8RD4 - chains A and Y of the 6 polymer chains in the assembly; structure by electron microscopy, 3.58 A resolution.

== Chain A ==
Name: DNA-dependent protein kinase catalytic subunit
Organism: Homo sapiens
Notes: EC 2.7.11.1
UniProt: P78527 (PRKDC_HUMAN); residues 1-4128 here = UniProt positions 1-4128
Amino-acid sequence (4128 residues; each row starts with the number of its first residue):
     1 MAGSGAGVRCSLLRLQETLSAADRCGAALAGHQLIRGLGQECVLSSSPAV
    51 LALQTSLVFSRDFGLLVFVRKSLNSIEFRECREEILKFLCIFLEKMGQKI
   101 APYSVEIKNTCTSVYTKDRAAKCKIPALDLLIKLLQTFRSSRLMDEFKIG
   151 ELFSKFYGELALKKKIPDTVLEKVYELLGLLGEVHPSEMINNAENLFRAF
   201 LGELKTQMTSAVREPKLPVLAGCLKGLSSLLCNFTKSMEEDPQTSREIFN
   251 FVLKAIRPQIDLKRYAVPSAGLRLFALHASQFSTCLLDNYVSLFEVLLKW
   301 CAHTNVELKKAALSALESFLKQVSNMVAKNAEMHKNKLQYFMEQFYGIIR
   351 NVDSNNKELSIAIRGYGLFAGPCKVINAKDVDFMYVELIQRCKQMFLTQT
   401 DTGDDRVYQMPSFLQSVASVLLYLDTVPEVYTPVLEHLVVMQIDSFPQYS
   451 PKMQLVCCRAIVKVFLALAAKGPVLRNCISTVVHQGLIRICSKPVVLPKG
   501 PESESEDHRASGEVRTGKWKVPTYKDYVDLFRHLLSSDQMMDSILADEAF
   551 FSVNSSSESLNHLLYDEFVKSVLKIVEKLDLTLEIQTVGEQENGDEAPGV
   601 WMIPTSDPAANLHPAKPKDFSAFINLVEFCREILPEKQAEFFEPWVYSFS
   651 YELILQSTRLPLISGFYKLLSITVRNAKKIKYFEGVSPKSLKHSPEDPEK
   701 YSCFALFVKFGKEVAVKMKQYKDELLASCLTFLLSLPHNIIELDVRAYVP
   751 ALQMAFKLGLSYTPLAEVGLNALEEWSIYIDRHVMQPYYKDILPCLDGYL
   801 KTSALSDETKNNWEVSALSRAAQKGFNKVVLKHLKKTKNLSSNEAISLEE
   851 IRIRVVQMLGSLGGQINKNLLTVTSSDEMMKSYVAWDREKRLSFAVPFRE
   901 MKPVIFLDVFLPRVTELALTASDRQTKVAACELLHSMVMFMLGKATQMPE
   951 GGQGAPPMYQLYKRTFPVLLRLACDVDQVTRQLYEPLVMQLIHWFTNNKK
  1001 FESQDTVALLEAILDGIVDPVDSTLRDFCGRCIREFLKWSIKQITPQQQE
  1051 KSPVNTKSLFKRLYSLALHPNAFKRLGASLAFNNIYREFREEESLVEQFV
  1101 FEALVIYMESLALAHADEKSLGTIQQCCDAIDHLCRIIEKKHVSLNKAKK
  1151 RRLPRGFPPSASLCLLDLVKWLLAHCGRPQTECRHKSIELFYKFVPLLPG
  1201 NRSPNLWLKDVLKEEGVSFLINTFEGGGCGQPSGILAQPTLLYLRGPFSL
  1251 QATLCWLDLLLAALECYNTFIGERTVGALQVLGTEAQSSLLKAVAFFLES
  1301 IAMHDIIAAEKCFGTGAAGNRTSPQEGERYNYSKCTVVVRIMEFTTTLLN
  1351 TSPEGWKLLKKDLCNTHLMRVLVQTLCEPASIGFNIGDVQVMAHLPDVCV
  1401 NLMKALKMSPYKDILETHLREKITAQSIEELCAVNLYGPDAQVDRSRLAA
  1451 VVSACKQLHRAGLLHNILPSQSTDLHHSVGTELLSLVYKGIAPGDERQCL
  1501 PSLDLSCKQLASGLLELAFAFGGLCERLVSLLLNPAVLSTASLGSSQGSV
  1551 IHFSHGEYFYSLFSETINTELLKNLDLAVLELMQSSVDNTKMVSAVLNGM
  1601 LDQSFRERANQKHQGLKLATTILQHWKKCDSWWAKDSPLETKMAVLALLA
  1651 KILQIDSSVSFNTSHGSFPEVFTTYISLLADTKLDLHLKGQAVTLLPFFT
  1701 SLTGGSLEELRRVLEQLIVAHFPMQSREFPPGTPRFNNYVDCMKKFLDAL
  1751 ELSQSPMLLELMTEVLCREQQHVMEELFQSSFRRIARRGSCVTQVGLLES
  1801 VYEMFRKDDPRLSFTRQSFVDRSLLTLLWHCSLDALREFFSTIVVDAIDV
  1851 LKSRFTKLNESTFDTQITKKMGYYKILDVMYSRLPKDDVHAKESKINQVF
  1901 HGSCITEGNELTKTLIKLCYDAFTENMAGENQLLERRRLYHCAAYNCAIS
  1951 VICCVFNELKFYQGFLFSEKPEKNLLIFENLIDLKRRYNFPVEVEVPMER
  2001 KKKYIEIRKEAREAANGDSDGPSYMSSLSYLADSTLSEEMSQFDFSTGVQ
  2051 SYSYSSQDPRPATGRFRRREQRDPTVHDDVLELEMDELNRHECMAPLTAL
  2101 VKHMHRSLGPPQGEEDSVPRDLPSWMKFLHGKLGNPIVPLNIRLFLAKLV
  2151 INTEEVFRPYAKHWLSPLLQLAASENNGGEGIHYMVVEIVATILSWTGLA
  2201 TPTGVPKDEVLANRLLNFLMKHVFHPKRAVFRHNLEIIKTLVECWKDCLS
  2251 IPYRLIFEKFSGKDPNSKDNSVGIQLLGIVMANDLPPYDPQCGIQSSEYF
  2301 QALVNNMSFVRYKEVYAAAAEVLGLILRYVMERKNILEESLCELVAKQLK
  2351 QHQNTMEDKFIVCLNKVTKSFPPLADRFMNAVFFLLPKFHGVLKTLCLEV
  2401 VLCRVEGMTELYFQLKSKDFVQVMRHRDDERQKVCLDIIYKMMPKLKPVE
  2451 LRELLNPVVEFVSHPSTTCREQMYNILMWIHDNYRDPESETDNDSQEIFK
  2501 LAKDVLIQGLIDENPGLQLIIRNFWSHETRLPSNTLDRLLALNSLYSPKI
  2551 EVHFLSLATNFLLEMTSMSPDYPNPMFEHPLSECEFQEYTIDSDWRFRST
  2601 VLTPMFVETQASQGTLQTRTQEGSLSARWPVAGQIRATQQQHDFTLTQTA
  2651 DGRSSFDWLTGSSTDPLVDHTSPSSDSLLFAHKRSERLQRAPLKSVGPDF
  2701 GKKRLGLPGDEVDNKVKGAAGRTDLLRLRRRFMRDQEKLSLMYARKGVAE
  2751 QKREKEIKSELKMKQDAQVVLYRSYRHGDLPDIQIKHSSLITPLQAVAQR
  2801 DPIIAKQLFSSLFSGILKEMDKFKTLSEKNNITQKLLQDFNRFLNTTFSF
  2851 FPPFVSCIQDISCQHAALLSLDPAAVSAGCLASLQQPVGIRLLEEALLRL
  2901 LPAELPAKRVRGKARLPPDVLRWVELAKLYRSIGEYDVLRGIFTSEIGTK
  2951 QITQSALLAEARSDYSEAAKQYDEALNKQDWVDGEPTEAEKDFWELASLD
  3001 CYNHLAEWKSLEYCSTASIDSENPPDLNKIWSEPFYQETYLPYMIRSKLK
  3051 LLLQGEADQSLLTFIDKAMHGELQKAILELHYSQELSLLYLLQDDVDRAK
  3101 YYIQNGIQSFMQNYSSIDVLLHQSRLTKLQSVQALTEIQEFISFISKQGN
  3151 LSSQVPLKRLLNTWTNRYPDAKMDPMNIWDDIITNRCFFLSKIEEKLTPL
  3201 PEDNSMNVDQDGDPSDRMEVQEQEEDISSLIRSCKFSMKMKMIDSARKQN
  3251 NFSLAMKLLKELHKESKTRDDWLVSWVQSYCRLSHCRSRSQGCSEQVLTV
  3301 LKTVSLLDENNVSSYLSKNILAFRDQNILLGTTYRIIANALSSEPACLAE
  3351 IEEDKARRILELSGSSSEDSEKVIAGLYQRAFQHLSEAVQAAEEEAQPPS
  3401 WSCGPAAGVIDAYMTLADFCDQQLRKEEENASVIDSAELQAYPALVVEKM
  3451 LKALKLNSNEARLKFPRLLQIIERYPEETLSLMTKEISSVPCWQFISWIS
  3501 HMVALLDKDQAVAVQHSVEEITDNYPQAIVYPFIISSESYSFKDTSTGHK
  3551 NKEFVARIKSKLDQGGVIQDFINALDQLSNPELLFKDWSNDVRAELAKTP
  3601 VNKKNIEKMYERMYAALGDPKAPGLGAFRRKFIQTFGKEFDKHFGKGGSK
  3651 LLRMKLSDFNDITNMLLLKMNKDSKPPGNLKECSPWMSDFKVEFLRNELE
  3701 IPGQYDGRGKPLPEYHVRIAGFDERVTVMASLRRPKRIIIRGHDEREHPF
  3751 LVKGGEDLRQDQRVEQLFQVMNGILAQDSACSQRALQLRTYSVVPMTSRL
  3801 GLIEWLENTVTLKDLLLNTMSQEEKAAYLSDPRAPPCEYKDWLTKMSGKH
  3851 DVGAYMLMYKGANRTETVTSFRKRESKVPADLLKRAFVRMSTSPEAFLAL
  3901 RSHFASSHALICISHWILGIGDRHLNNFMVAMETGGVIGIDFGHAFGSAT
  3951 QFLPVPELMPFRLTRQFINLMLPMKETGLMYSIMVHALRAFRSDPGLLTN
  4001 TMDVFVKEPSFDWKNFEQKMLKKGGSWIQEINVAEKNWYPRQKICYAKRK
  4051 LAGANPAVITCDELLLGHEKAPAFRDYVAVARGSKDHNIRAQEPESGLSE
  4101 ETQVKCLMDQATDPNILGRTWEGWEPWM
Not modelled in the structure: 1-6, 497-519, 544-559, 586-601, 686-699, 802-816, 836-844, 948-955, 1283-1290, 1304-1322, 1494-1501, 1542-1551, 1994-2085, 2109-2119, 2580-2779, 2900-2916, 3198-3225, 3363-3369, 3392-3405, 3430-3439
Curated features (UniProtKB/Swiss-Prot):
  - region: Leu1503 to Leu1538 (Interaction with C1D), Glu2737 to Gln2765 (May split the end of the DNA molecule, with the two strands separating around the region), Val3728 to Arg3734 (G-loop), Gly3919 to Asn3927 (Catalytic loop), Gly3939 to Thr3964 (Activation loop)
  - site: Asp2020, Gly2021 (Cleavage)
  - modified residue: Lys117 (N6-acetyllysine), Ser511 (Phosphoserine), Ser687 (Phosphoserine), Lys828 (N6-acetyllysine), Ser841 (Phosphoserine), Ser893 (Phosphoserine), Ser1065 (Phosphoserine), Lys1209 (N6-acetyllysine), Lys1970 (N6-acetyllysine), Ser2056 (Phosphoserine), Lys2259 (N6-acetyllysine), Thr2535 (Phosphothreonine), Thr2609 (Phosphothreonine), Ser2612 (Phosphoserine), Thr2638 (Phosphothreonine), Thr2647 (Phosphothreonine), Ser2789 (Phosphoserine), Ser3205 (Phosphoserine), Lys3241 (N6-acetyllysine), Lys3260 (N6-acetyllysine) and 6 more in UniProt
  - natural variant: Lys263 (K263N: In a lung adenocarcinoma sample), Gly500 (G500S: In a metastatic melanoma sample), Arg1136 (R1136H: In a colorectal adenocarcinoma sample), Arg1447 (R1447M: In a lung squamous cell carcinoma sample), Ala1680 (A1680V: In a metastatic melanoma sample), Ser2810 (S2810N: In a metastatic melanoma sample), Gly2941 (G2941A: In a lung neuroendocrine carcinoma sample), Leu3062 (L3062R: In IMD26), Ala3574 (A3574V: In IMD26)
  - mutagenesis: Leu1510 (L1510P: Loss of interaction with C1D), Glu1516 to Leu1517 (Loss of interaction with C1D), Thr2609 (T2609A: Leads to radiation sensitivity and impaired DSB joining. Gives rise to reduced phosphorylation; when associated with A-2612), Ser2612 (S2612A: Reduced phosphorylation; when associated with A-2609), Thr2638 (T2638A: Alleviates phosphorylation, leaves a fully active enzyme with compromised cellular resistance to ionizing radiation without affecting DNA end joining; when associated with A-2647), Thr2647 (T2647A: Alleviates phosphorylation, leaves a fully active enzyme with compromised cellular resistance to ionizing radiation without affecting DNA end joining; when associated with A-2638)

== Chain Y ==
Molecule: 100-nt DNA strand
Sequence (100 nucleotides; row label = number of the first residue in the row):
   215 GCGTGAGCTAATCTATGTGAGACTGATGTTAACCCTAACCCTAACCCTAA
   265 CCCTAACCCTAACCCTAACCCTAACCCTAAGAGACAATAGAATATAGACG
Not modelled in the structure: 256-314

== How chain A and chain Y interact ==
Pairs across the interface (19; chain A residue first):
  Arg119(A) - DA229(Y)  salt bridge to the phosphate
  Ala121(A) - DT228(Y)  sugar contact
  Lys122(A) - DT228(Y)  hydrogen bond to the phosphate
  Cys123(A) - DC227(Y)  hydrogen bond to the phosphate
  Cys123(A) - DT228(Y)  hydrogen bond to the phosphate
  Asp168(A) - DT226(Y)  sugar contact
  Asp168(A) - DC227(Y)  phosphate contact
  Thr169(A) - DC227(Y)  hydrogen bond to the phosphate
  Pro218(A) - DT226(Y)  phosphate contact
  Lys263(A) - DA224(Y)  sugar contact
  Lys309(A) - DG215(Y)  salt bridge to the phosphate
  Asn355(A) - DG215(Y)  hydrogen bond to the phosphate
  Asn356(A) - DG215(Y)  hydrogen bond to the sugar
  Lys357(A) - DG215(Y)  phosphate contact
  Lys357(A) - DC216(Y)  salt bridge to the phosphate
  Tyr408(A) - DG215(Y)  sugar contact
  Arg820(A) - DG219(Y)  salt bridge to the phosphate
  Lys832(A) - DT218(Y)  sugar contact
  Lys832(A) - DG219(Y)  salt bridge to the phosphate
Other interface residues (no listed pair), chain A (22 interface residues in all): Glu80, Ala120, Pro167, Arg264, Asp405, Ser450, His833
Other interface residues (no listed pair), chain Y (11 interface residues in all): DG217, DA225

== Summary ==
22 residues of chain A face 11 of chain Y across their interface, with 6 hydrogen bonds and 5 salt bridges.
Among the polar pairs are Asn356(A)-DG215(Y), Lys122(A)-DT228(Y) and Cys123(A)-DC227(Y). UniProt lists 7
mutagenesis sites on chain A.
Chain A is DNA-dependent protein kinase catalytic subunit (Homo sapiens) and chain Y is a 100-nt DNA strand;
the structure, Telomeric RAP1:DNA-PK complex, was determined by electron microscopy.
